2BQ1 - chains E and I of the 4 polymer chains in the assembly; structure by X-ray diffraction, 3.99 A resolution.

# Chain E
Name: Ribonucleoside-diphosphate reductase 2 alpha subunit
Source organism: Salmonella typhimurium
Notes: EC 1.17.4.1
UniProtKB: Q08698 (RIR3_SALTY); residues 2-714 here correspond to UniProt positions 1-713 (UniProt number = residue number - 1)
Sequence (714 residues; each row starts with the number of its first residue):
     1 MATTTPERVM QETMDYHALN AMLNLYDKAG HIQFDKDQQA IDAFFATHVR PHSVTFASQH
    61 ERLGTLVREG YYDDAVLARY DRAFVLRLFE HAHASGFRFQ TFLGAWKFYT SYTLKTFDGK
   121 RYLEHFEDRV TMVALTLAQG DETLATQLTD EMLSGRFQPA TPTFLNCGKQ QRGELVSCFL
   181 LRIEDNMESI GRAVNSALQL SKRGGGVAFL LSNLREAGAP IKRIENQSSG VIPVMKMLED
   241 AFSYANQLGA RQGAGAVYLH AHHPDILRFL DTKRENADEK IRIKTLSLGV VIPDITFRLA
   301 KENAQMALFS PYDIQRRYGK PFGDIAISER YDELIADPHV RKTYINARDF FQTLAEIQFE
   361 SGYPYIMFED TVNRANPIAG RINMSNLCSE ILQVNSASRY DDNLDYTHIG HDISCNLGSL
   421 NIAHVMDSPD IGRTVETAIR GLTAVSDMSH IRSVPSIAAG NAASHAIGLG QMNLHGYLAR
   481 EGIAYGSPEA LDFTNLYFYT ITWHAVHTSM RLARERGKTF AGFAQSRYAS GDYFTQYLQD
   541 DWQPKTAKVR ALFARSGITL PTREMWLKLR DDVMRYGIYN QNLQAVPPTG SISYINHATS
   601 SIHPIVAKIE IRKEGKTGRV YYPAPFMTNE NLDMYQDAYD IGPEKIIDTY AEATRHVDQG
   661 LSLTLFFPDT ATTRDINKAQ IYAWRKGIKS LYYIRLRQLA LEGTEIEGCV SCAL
Unresolved in the structure: 1-11, 247-251, 275-282, 701-714
UniProt features mapped onto this chain:
  - site: Tyr693 (Important for electron transfer)
Disulfide bonds: Cys178-Cys415
Residues lining bound ligands:
  - 2'-deoxyguanosine-5'-triphosphate (DGT), molecule 1: Glu184, Asp185, Asn186, Met187, Ile190, Leu214, Arg215, Ile221, Lys222, Arg223, Ser229
  - 2'-deoxyguanosine-5'-triphosphate (DGT), molecule 2: Lys202, Tyr244, Ala245, Asn246

# Chain I
Name: Ribonucleoside-diphosphate reductase 2 beta subunit
Source organism: Salmonella typhimurium
Notes: EC 1.17.4.1
UniProtKB: P17424 (RIR4_SALTY); residue numbers follow UniProt; this construct covers 1-319
Sequence (319 residues; each row starts with the number of its first residue):
     1 MKLSRISAIN WNKIQDDKDL EVWNRLTSNF WLPEKVPLSN DIPAWQTLSA AEQQLTIRVF
    61 TGLTLLDTIQ NIAGAPSLMA DAITPHEEAV LSNISFMEAV HARSYSSIFS TLCQTKEVDA
   121 AYAWSEENPP LQRKAQIILA HYVSDEPLKK KIASVFLESF LFYSGFWLPM YFSSRGKLTN
   181 TADLIRLIIR DEAVHGYYIG YKYQIALQKL SAIEREELKL FALDLLMELY DNEIRYTEAL
   241 YAETGWVNDV KAFLCYNANK ALMNLGYEAL FPPEMADVNP AILAALSPNA DENHDFFSGS
   301 GSSYVMGKTV ETEDEDWNF
Unresolved in the structure: 1-5, 289-308
UniProt features mapped onto this chain:
  - active site: Tyr105
  - binding site (Fe cation): Asp67, Glu98, His101, Glu158, Glu192, His195
Bound ions: Fe ion site 1: Asp67, Glu98, His101, Glu192; Fe ion site 2: Glu98, Glu158, Glu192, His195

# How chain E and chain I interact
Contacting residue pairs (41):
  Thr13(E) with Thr47(I); Lys177(I)
  Met14(E) with Arg175(I)
  Asp15(E) with Lys177(I)
  Ala18(E) with Arg175(I); Gly176(I); Lys177(I)
  Ala21(E) with Gly176(I)
  Met22(E) with Ser174(I); Arg175(I)
  Ala300(E) with Trp317(I), hydrogen bond (backbone-side chain)
  Lys301(E) with Asn318(I); Phe319(I)
  Arg348(E) with Thr312(I); Glu313(I); Asp314(I); Trp317(I)
  Phe351(E) with Trp317(I), hydrophobic
  Gln352(E) with Val310(I), hydrogen bond (side chain-backbone); Glu311(I); Thr312(I)
  Lys616(E) with Asn40(I); Pro43(I)
  Thr617(E) with Asn40(I)
  Gly618(E) with Asn40(I)
  Arg619(E) with Asn180(I), hydrogen bond
  Thr672(E) with Thr309(I); Val310(I)
  Thr673(E) with Thr309(I); Val310(I), hydrogen bond (side chain-backbone); Glu311(I)
  Arg674(E) with Val310(I); Glu311(I); Thr312(I); Glu313(I); Asp316(I)
  Asn677(E) with Thr312(I)
  Ile681(E) with Asp316(I); Trp317(I), hydrophobic; Phe319(I), hydrophobic
  Arg685(E) with Phe319(I)
Other interface residues (no listed pair), chain E (29 interface residues in all): His17, Leu25, Phe297, Phe359, Ala671, Lys678, Tyr682, Trp684
Other interface residues (no listed pair), chain I (21 interface residues in all): Glu52, Ser173, Asp183

# In short
The interface between chain E and chain I involves 29 residues on one side and 21 on the other, with 4
hydrogen bonds. Polar pairs include Ala300(E)-Trp317(I), Gln352(E)-Val310(I) and Arg619(E)-Asn180(I). Ligands
of chain E: 2'-deoxyguanosine-5'-triphosphate.
Here chain E is Ribonucleoside-diphosphate reductase 2 alpha subunit and chain I is Ribonucleoside-diphosphate
reductase 2 beta subunit, both from Salmonella typhimurium. Entry 2BQ1 (Ribonucleotide reductase class 1b
holocomplex R1E,R2F from Salmonella typhimurium) was determined by X-ray diffraction.
